PDB entry 4BOT | electron microscopy, 42.00 A resolution (very low resolution: no residue pairs are listed; an interface is given only as per-side residue counts) | chains B and C of the 5 polymer chains in the assembly

== Chain B ==
Molecule: Acetylcholine receptor beta subunit
Organism: Torpedo marmorata
Reference sequence: Q6S3I0 (Q6S3I0_TORMA); residues -23 to 469 here correspond to UniProt positions 1-493 (UniProt number = residue number + 24)
Sequence (493 residues; numbered -23 to 469; the number before each row is that of its first residue; numbers below 1 keep their minus sign (Met-23 is residue -23)):
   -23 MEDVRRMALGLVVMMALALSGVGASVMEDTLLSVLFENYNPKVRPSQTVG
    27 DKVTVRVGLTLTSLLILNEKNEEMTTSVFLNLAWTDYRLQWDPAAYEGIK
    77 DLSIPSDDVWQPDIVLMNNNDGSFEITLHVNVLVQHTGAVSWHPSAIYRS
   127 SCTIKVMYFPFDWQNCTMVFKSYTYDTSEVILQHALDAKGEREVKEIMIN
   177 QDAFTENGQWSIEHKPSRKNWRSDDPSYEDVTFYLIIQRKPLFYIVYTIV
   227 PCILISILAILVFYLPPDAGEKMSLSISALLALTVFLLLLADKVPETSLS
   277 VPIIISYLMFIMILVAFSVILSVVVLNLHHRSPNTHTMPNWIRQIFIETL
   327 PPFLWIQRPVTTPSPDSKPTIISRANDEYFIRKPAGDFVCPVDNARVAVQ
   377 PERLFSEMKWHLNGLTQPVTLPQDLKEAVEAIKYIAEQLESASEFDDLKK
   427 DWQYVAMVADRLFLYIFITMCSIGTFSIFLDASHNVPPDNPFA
Not modelled in the structure: -23 to 0, 165-173, 313-402
Disulfides: Cys128-Cys142

== Chain C ==
Molecule: Acetylcholine receptor delta subunit
Organism: Torpedo marmorata
Reference sequence: Q6S3H8 (Q6S3H8_TORMA); residues -20 to 501 here correspond to UniProt positions 1-522 (UniProt number = residue number + 21)
Sequence (522 residues; row label = number of the first residue in the row; numbers below 1 keep their minus sign (Met-20 is residue -20)):
   -20 MGNIHFVYLLISCLYYSGCSGVNEEERLINDLLIVNKYNKHVRPVKHNNE
    30 VVNIALSLTLSNLISLKETDETLTTNVWMDHAWYDHRLTWNASEYSDISI
    80 LRLRPELIWIPDIVLQNNNDGQYNVAYFCNVLVRPNGYVTWLPPAIFRSS
   130 CPINVLYFPFDWQNCSLKFTALNYNANEISMDLMTDTIDGKDYPIEWIII
   180 DPEAFTENGEWEIIHKPAKKNIYGDKFPNGTNYQDVTFYLIIRRKPLFYV
   230 INFITPCVLISFLAALAFYLPAESGEKMSTAICVLLAQAVFLLLTSQRLP
   280 ETALAVPLIGKYLMFIMSLVTGVVVNCGIVLNFHFRTPSTHVLSTRVKQI
   330 FLEKLPRILHMSRVDEIEQPDWQNDLKLRRSSSVGYISKAQEYFNIKSRS
   380 ELMFEKQSERHGLVPRVTPRIGFGNNNENIAASDQLHDEIKSGIDSTNYI
   430 VKQIKEKNAYDEEVGNWNLVGQTIDRLSMFIITPVMVLGTIFIFVMGNFN
   480 RPPAKPFEGDPFDYSSDHPRCA
Not modelled in the structure: -20 to 0, 163-177, 321-420, 486-501
Disulfides: Cys130-Cys144

== Interface between chain B and chain C ==
At this resolution (42 A) residue pairs are not listed: 41 residues of chain B and 40 of chain C lie at the interface.

== In short ==
41 residues of chain B and 40 residues of chain C are in contact.
Chain B is Acetylcholine receptor beta subunit and chain C is Acetylcholine receptor delta subunit, both from
Torpedo marmorata; the structure, The structure and super-organization of acetylcholine receptor- rapsyn
complexes class E, was determined by electron microscopy, deposited together with 4BOG, 4BOI, 4BON, 4BOO and
4BOR.
